PDB entry 7KZV | electron microscopy, 4.20 A resolution (low resolution: residue-level contacts below are approximate; hydrogen-bond / salt-bridge calls are withheld) | chains E and V of the 19 polymer chains in the assembly

# Chain E
Molecule: Fanconi anemia group E protein
Organism: Homo sapiens
UniProt: Q9HB96 (FANCE_HUMAN); residue numbers follow UniProt; this construct covers 1-536
Amino-acid sequence (555 residues; numbered -18 to 536; the number before each row is that of its first residue; numbers below 1 keep their minus sign (Met-18 is residue -18)):
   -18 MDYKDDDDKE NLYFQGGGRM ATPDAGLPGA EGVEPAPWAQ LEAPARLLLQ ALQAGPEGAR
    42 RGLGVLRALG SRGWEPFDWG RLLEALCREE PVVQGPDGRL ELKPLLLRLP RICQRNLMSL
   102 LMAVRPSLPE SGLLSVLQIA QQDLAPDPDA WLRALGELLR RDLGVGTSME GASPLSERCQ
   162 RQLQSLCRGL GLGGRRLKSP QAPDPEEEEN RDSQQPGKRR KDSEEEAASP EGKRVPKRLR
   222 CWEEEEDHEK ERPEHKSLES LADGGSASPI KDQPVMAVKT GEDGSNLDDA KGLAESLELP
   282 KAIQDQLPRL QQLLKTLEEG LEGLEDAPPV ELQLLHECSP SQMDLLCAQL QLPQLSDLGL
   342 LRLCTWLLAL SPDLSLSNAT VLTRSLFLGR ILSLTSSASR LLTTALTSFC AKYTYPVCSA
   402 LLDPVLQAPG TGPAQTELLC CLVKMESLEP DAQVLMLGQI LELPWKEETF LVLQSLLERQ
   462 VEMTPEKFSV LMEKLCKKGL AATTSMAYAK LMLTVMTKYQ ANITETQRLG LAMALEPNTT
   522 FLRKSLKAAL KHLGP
Unresolved in the structure: -18 to 11, 182-274, 301-307, 479-483, 536
Sequence notes: initiating methionine (-18); expression tag (-17 to 0)
Swiss-Prot annotation at these positions:
  - modified residue: Ser249 (Phosphoserine), Thr346 (Phosphothreonine), Ser374 (Phosphoserine)

# Chain V
Molecule: Fanconi anemia group D2 protein
Organism: Homo sapiens
UniProt: Q9BXW9 (FACD2_HUMAN); residues 1-1451 here = UniProt positions 1-1451
Amino-acid sequence (1451 residues; each row starts with the number of its first residue):
     1 MVSKRRLSKS EDKESLTEDA SKTRKQPLSK KTKKSHIANE VEENDSIFVK LLKISGIILK
    61 TGESQNQLAV DQIAFQKKLF QTLRRHPSYP KIIEEFVSGL ESYIEDEDSF RNCLLSCERL
   121 QDEEASMGAS YSKSLIKLLL GIDILQPAII KTLFEKLPEY FFENKNSDEI NIPRLIVSQL
   181 KWLDRVVDGK DLTTKIMQLI SIAPENLQHD IITSLPEILG DSQHADVGKE LSDLLIENTS
   241 LTVPILDVLS SLRLDPNFLL KVRQLVMDKL SSIRLEDLPV IIKFILHSVT AMDTLEVISE
   301 LREKLDLQHC VLPSRLQASQ VKLKSKGRAS SSGNQESSGQ SCIILLFDVI KSAIRYEKTI
   361 SEAWIKAIEN TASVSEHKVF DLVMLFIIYS TNTQTKKYID RVLRNKIRSG CIQEQLLQST
   421 FSVHYLVLKD MCSSILSLAQ SLLHSLDQSI ISFGSLLYKY AFKFFDTYCQ QEVVGALVTH
   481 ICSGNEAEVD TALDVLLELV VLNPSAMMMN AVFVKGILDY LDNISPQQIR KLFYVLSTLA
   541 FSKQNEASSH IQDDMHLVIR KQLSSTVFKY KLIGIIGAVT MAGIMAADRS ESPSLTQERA
   601 NLSDEQCTQV TSLLQLVHSC SEQSPQASAL YYDEFANLIQ HEKLDPKALE WVGHTICNDF
   661 QDAFVVDSCV VPEGDFPFPV KALYGLEEYD TQDGIAINLL PLLFSQDFAK DGGPVTSQES
   721 GQKLVSPLCL APYFRLLRLC VERQHNGNLE EIDGLLDCPI FLTDLEPGEK LESMSAKERS
   781 FMCSLIFLTL NWFREIVNAF CQETSPEMKG KVLTRLKHIV ELQIILEKYL AVTPDYVPPL
   841 GNFDVETLDI TPHTVTAISA KIRKKGKIER KQKTDGSKTS SSDTLSEEKN SECDPTPSHR
   901 GQLNKEFTGK EEKTSLLLHN SHAFFRELDI EVFSILHCGL VTKFILDTEM HTEATEVVQL
   961 GPPELLFLLE DLSQKLESML TPPIARRVPF LKNKGSRNIG FSHLQQRSAQ EIVHCVFQLL
  1021 TPMCNHLENI HNYFQCLAAE NHGVVDGPGV KVQEYHIMSS CYQRLLQIFH GLFAWSGFSQ
  1081 PENQNLLYSA LHVLSSRLKQ GEHSQPLEEL LSQSVHYLQN FHQSIPSFQC ALYLIRLLMV
  1141 ILEKSTASAQ NKEKIASLAR QFLCRVWPSG DKEKSNISND QLHALLCIYL EHTESILKAI
  1201 EEIAGVGVPE LINSPKDASS STFPTLTRHT FVVFFRVMMA ELEKTVKKIE PGTAADSQQI
  1261 HEEKLLYWNM AVRDFSILIN LIKVFDSHPV LHVCLKYGRL FVEAFLKQCM PLLDFSFRKH
  1321 REDVLSLLET FQLDTRLLHH LCGHSKIHQD TRLTQHVPLL KKTLELLVCR VKAMLTLNNC
  1381 REAFWLGNLK NRDLQGEEIK SQNSQESTAD ESEDDMSSQA SKSKATEDGE EDEVSAGEKE
  1441 QDSDESYDDS D
Unresolved in the structure: 1-44, 122-129, 312-336, 588-603, 708-725, 842-915, 947-959, 982-1000, 1038-1050, 1146-1149, 1169-1175, 1216-1219, 1401-1451
Swiss-Prot annotation at these positions:
  - modified residue: Ser8 (Phosphoserine), Ser222 (Phosphoserine), Ser592 (Phosphoserine), Ser594 (Phosphoserine), Ser717 (Phosphoserine), Ser1257 (Phosphoserine), Ser1401 (Phosphoserine), Ser1404 (Phosphoserine), Ser1412 (Phosphoserine), Ser1423 (Phosphoserine), Thr1426 (Phosphothreonine), Ser1435 (Phosphoserine)
  - cross-link: Lys561 (Glycyl lysine isopeptide (Lys-Gly) (interchain with G-Cter in ubiquitin))
Reported in the primary citation:
  - post-translational modification sites: Lys561

# Interface between chain E and chain V
Contacting residue pairs (39; chain E residue first):
  Leu339(E) - Gln308(V)
  Leu339(E) - His309(V)
  Leu342(E) - His309(V)
  Ser377(E) - Lys269(V)
  Ser378(E) - Thr239(V)
  Ser378(E) - Lys269(V)
  Ser378(E) - Ser272(V)
  Ala379(E) - Ser272(V)
  Ser380(E) - Ser271(V)
  Ser380(E) - Ser272(V)
  Arg381(E) - Leu270(V)
  Arg381(E) - Ser271(V)
  Arg381(E) - Ser272(V)
  Arg381(E) - Ile273(V)
  Arg381(E) - Arg274(V)
  Arg381(E) - Asp306(V)
  Leu382(E) - His309(V)
  Glu418(E) - Ile236(V)
  Glu418(E) - Glu237(V)
  Glu418(E) - Asn238(V)
  Cys422(E) - Arg274(V)
  Glu459(E) - Phe162(V)
  Glu459(E) - Pro204(V)
  Met487(E) - Ile202(V)
  Lys491(E) - Ile202(V)
  Lys491(E) - Pro204(V)
  Leu494(E) - Pro158(V)
  Thr495(E) - Phe162(V)
  Thr498(E) - Phe162(V)
  Lys499(E) - Phe162(V)
  Phe522(E) - Gln198(V)
  Leu523(E) - Glu155(V)
  Leu523(E) - Ile202(V)
  Arg524(E) - Glu155(V)
  Lys525(E) - Glu155(V)
  Lys525(E) - Glu159(V)
  Ser526(E) - Glu155(V)
  Ser526(E) - Lys156(V)
  Ser526(E) - Glu159(V)
Other interface residues (no listed pair), chain E (25 interface residues in all): Arg343, Pro414, Ala529
Other interface residues (no listed pair), chain V (25 interface residues in all): Phe161, Ala203, Leu275, Cys310

# Summary
Chain E and chain V each contribute 25 residues to their interface. From the paper: a modification site at
Lys561(V).
Chain E is Fanconi anemia group E protein and chain V is Fanconi anemia group D2 protein, both from Homo
sapiens; the structure, Structure of the human fanconi anaemia Core-UBE2T-ID-DNA complex in closed state, was
determined by electron microscopy together with 7KZP, 7KZQ, 7KZR, 7KZS and 7KZT from the same study.
